Entry 4J90 (X-ray diffraction, 3.24 A resolution); this record covers chains A and B.

# Chain A (and B)
Molecule: Ktr system potassium uptake protein A
From: Bacillus subtilis
Notes: chain B of this document is another copy of the same molecule, construct and numbering; everything in this record applies to it too
UniProt: O32080 (KTRA_BACSU); residue numbers follow UniProt; this construct covers 1-222
Sequence (222 residues; numbered 1 to 222; the number before each row is that of its first residue):
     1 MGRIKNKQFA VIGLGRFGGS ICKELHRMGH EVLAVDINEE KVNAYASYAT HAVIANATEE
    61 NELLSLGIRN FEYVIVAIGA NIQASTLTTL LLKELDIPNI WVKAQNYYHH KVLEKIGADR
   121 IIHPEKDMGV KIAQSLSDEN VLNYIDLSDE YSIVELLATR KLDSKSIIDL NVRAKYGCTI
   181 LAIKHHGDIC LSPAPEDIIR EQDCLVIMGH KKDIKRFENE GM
Not modelled in the structure: 1-5
UniProt features mapped onto this chain:
  - binding site (NAD(+)): Arg16, Asp36 to Asn38, Asn56, Ala57, Ile78 to Ala80, Lys103 to Gln105, His109, Glu125
Ligand contacts: ATP (adenosine-5'-triphosphate): Ile12, Gly13, Leu14, Gly15, Arg16, Phe17, Gly18, Asp36, Ile37, Asn38, Lys41, Ala55, Asn56, Ala57, Thr58, Ala77, Ile78, Gly79, Ala80, Asn81, Ala84, Lys103, Glu125
What the authors report for this chain:
  - conformationally variable residues: Gly79
  - binding site for ATP: Arg16, Asp36

# Interface between chain A and chain B
Residue-residue contacts (80):
  Phe9(A) - Leu136(B)
  Arg16(A) - Arg16(B)
  Arg16(A) - Gly79(B)
  Arg16(A) - Gln105(B)  hydrogen bond
  Arg16(A) - Glu125(B)  salt bridge
  Arg16(A) - Lys126(B)
  Phe17(A) - Glu125(B)
  Phe17(A) - Met128(B)
  Phe17(A) - Gly129(B)
  Ser20(A) - Lys126(B)  hydrogen bond (side chain-backbone)
  Ser20(A) - Gly129(B)
  Ser20(A) - Val130(B)  hydrogen bond (side chain-backbone)
  Ile21(A) - Gly129(B)
  Ile21(A) - Leu136(B)  hydrophobic
  Glu24(A) - Val130(B)
  Glu24(A) - Ala133(B)
  Glu24(A) - Gln134(B)  hydrogen bond
  Leu25(A) - Ala133(B)
  Leu25(A) - Leu136(B)  hydrophobic
  Arg27(A) - Gln134(B)
  Met28(A) - Ala133(B)
  Met28(A) - Gln134(B)
  Met28(A) - Ser137(B)
  His30(A) - Ser137(B)
  Tyr73(A) - Leu136(B)  hydrophobic
  Ile75(A) - Leu136(B)  hydrophobic
  Gly79(A) - Arg16(B)  hydrogen bond (backbone-side chain)
  Trp101(A) - Ile132(B)  hydrophobic
  Trp101(A) - Leu136(B)  hydrophobic
  Gln105(A) - Arg16(B)
  Arg120(A) - Ser135(B)  hydrogen bond
  Pro124(A) - Met128(B)
  Glu125(A) - Arg16(B)  salt bridge
  Glu125(A) - Phe17(B)
  Glu125(A) - Glu125(B)
  Lys126(A) - Ser20(B)  hydrogen bond (backbone-side chain)
  Met128(A) - Phe17(B)
  Met128(A) - Pro124(B)  hydrophobic
  Met128(A) - Asp127(B)
  Gly129(A) - Phe17(B)
  Gly129(A) - Ser20(B)
  Gly129(A) - Ile21(B)
  Val130(A) - Ser20(B)
  Val130(A) - Glu24(B)
  Lys131(A) - Lys131(B)
  Ile132(A) - Trp101(B)  hydrophobic
  Ile132(A) - Ile122(B)  hydrophobic
  Ala133(A) - Glu24(B)
  Ala133(A) - Leu25(B)
  Ala133(A) - Met28(B)
  Gln134(A) - Glu24(B)  hydrogen bond
  Gln134(A) - Arg27(B)
  Gln134(A) - Met28(B)
  Ser135(A) - Arg120(B)
  Leu136(A) - Phe9(B)
  Leu136(A) - Ile21(B)  hydrophobic
  Leu136(A) - Tyr73(B)  hydrophobic
  Leu136(A) - Ile75(B)  hydrophobic
  Leu136(A) - Trp101(B)  hydrophobic
  Ser137(A) - His30(B)
  Asn143(A) - Ile145(B)
  Ile145(A) - Asn143(B)
  Ile145(A) - Tyr144(B)
  Ile145(A) - Ile145(B)  hydrophobic
  Leu147(A) - Lys184(B)  hydrogen bond (backbone-side chain)
  Leu147(A) - Val206(B)  hydrophobic
  Ser148(A) - Lys184(B)
  Tyr151(A) - Ile189(B)  hydrophobic
  Glu155(A) - Ile145(B)
  Leu181(A) - Leu181(B)  hydrophobic
  Leu181(A) - Met208(B)
  Ala182(A) - Met208(B)  hydrophobic
  Lys184(A) - Leu147(B)
  Ile189(A) - Tyr151(B)  hydrophobic
  Leu191(A) - Tyr151(B)  hydrophobic
  Leu191(A) - Met208(B)  hydrophobic
  Val206(A) - Leu147(B)  hydrophobic
  Met208(A) - Leu181(B)
  Met208(A) - Ala182(B)  hydrophobic
  Met208(A) - Leu191(B)  hydrophobic
Interface residues without a listed pair, chain A (50 interface residues in all): Ala80, Ile122, Asp127, Glu139, Tyr144, Ile153, Ser192, Gly209
Interface residues without a listed pair, chain B (53 interface residues in all): Lys7, Ala80, Lys103, Glu139, Asp146, Ser148, Ile153, Glu155, Thr179, Gly209

# Summary
50 residues of chain A and 53 residues of chain B are in contact, with 9 hydrogen bonds and 2 salt bridges.
Polar contacts include Arg16(A)-Glu125(B), Arg16(A)-Gln105(B) and Ser20(A)-Lys126(B). Chain A binds ATP. The
paper reports a binding site for ATP at Arg16(A) and Asp36(A); conformational variability at Gly79(A).
Chain A and chain B are both Ktr system potassium uptake protein A (Bacillus subtilis); the structure,
Square-shaped octameric structure of KtrA with ATP bound, was determined by X-ray diffraction together with
4J7C and 4J91 from the same study.
